7QZ9 - chains A and B; structure by X-ray diffraction, 2.31 A resolution.

# Chain A (and B)
Name: Transcriptional regulator, PadR-like family
Organism: Lactococcus cremoris
Notes: engineered mutation(s): W67 and W96 are replaced by 5,6-difluoroTrp; chain B of this document is another copy of the same molecule, construct and numbering; everything in this record applies to it too
UniProt: A2RI36 (A2RI36_LACLM); numbering as in UniProt (aligned over 1-116)
Sequence (122 residues; numbered 1 to 122; the number before each row is that of its first residue):
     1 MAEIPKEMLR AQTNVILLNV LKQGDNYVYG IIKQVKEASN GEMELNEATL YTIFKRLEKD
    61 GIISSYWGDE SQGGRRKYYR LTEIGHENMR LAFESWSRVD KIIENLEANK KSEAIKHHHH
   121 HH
Not modelled in the structure: 1-3, 70-73, 113-122 (chain B: 1-4, 69-73, 111-122)
Modified positions: W67 (5,6-difluoro-tryptophan; I3D); W96 (5,6-difluoro-tryptophan; I3D)
Construct notes: expression tag (117-122)

# Chain A / chain B interface
Contacting residue pairs (44):
  I4(A) with N88(B); L91(B), hydrophobic
  M8(A) with W96(B)
  A11(A) with W96(B)
  Q12(A) with S95(B), hydrogen bond; W96(B); V99(B)
  V15(A) with W96(B); I103(B), hydrophobic
  I16(A) with I102(B), hydrophobic; L106(B), hydrophobic
  N19(A) with I103(B); E107(B)
  V20(A) with L106(B), hydrophobic
  Q23(A) with E107(B); K110(B)
  Q34(A) with L106(B)
  A38(A) with I102(B); N105(B), hydrogen bond (backbone-side chain); L106(B), hydrophobic; N109(B)
  S39(A) with I102(B)
  N40(A) with N105(B)
  M43(A) with I102(B), hydrophobic
  A92(A) with M8(B), hydrophobic
  S95(A) with Q12(B), hydrogen bond
  W96(A) with M8(B); A11(B); Q12(B); V15(B)
  V99(A) with Q12(B)
  I102(A) with I16(B), hydrophobic; A38(B); S39(B)
  I103(A) with V15(B), hydrophobic; N19(B)
  N105(A) with A38(B), hydrogen bond (side chain-backbone); N40(B)
  L106(A) with V20(B), hydrophobic; Q23(B); Q34(B); A38(B), hydrophobic
  E107(A) with Q23(B)
  K110(A) with Q23(B), hydrogen bond (side chain-backbone)
Interface residues without a listed pair, chain A (28 interface residues in all): K22, V35, E37, R98
Interface residues without a listed pair, chain B (30 interface residues in all): K22, E37, E42, M43, A92, K101

# In short
Chain A and chain B form an interface of 28 and 30 residues respectively, with 5 hydrogen bonds. Polar
contacts include Q12(A)-S95(B), A38(A)-N105(B) and K110(A)-Q23(B).
Chain A and chain B are both Transcriptional regulator, PadR-like family (Lactococcus cremoris); the
structure, Transcriptional regulator LmrR with Trp-67 and Trp-96 replaced by the unnatural amino acid
5,6-difluoroTrp, was determined by X-ray diffraction, deposited together with 7QZ6, 7QZ7 and 7QZ8.
